4JWN - chains A and P of the 4 polymer chains in the assembly; structure by X-ray diffraction, 2.39 A resolution.

Chain A:
Protein: DNA polymerase beta
Source organism: Homo sapiens
Notes: EC 2.7.7.7
UniProtKB: P06746 (DPOLB_HUMAN); residues 1-335 here = UniProt positions 1-335
Sequence (335 residues; row label = number of the first residue in the row):
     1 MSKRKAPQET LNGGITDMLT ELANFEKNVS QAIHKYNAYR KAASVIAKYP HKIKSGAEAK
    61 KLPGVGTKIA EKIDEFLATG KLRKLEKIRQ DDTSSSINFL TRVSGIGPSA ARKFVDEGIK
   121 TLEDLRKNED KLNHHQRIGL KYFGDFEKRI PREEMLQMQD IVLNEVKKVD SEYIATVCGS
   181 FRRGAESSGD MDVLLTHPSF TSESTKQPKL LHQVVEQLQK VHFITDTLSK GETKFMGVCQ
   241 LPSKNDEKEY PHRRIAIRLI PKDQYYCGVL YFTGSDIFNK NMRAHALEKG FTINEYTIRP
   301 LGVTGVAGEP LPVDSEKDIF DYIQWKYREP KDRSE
Unresolved in the structure: 1-9
Differences from the reference sequence: engineered mutation Ala256 (Asp in P06746)
Metal / ion sites: Na+ site 1: Lys60, Leu62, Val65 (shared with 1 residue of chain D); Na+ site 2: Thr101, Val103, Ile106 (shared with DG9(P) of chain P); Mg2+: Asp190, Asp192 (together with DUP)
Ligand contacts: DUP (2'-deoxyuridine 5'-alpha,beta-imido-triphosphate): Arg149, Gly179, Ser180, Arg183, Ser187, Ser188, Gly189, Asp190, Asp192, Tyr271, Phe272, Thr273, Gly274, Ser275, Asp276, Asn279
Curated features (UniProtKB/Swiss-Prot):
  - region: Arg183 to Asp192 (DNA-binding)
  - active site: Lys72 (Nucleophile)
  - binding site (K(+)): Lys60, Leu62, Val65, Thr101, Val103, Ile106
  - binding site (Na(+)): Lys60, Leu62, Val65, Thr101, Val103, Ile106
  - binding site (dATP): Arg149, Ser180, Arg183, Gly189, Asp190
  - binding site (dCTP): Arg149, Ser180, Arg183, Gly189, Asp190
  - binding site (dGTP): Arg149, Ser180, Arg183, Gly189, Asp190, Asp192
  - binding site (dTTP): Arg149, Ser180, Arg183, Gly189, Asp190
  - binding site (Mg(2+)): Asp190, Asp192
  - modified residue: Lys72 (N6-acetyllysine), Arg83 (Omega-N-methylarginine), Arg152 (Omega-N-methylarginine)
  - cross-link (Glycyl lysine isopeptide (Lys-Gly)): Lys41 (interchain with G-Cter in ubiquitin), Lys61 (interchain with G-Cter in ubiquitin), Lys81 (interchain with G-Cter in ubiquitin)
From the paper describing this entry:
  - mutagenesis - D256A: abolished catalytic activity
  - Mg2+ coordination: Asp190, Asp192
  - conformationally variable residues (side-chain flip): Arg254

Chain P:
Molecule: 10-nt DNA strand
Sequence (10 nucleotides; each row starts with the number of its first residue):
     1 GCTGATGCGC
Metal / ion sites: Na+: DG9 (shared with Thr101(A), Val103(A), Ile106(A) of chain A)

Chain A / chain P interface:
Contacting residue pairs (18; chain A residue first):
  Val103(A) with DG9(P), phosphate contact
  Ser104(A) with DG9(P), phosphate contact
  Gly105(A) with DC8(P), phosphate contact; DG9(P), hydrogen bond to the phosphate
  Ile106(A) with DC8(P), phosphate contact; DG9(P), phosphate contact
  Gly107(A) with DC8(P), hydrogen bond to the phosphate
  Pro108(A) with DC8(P), phosphate contact
  Ser109(A) with DG7(P), phosphate contact; DC8(P), hydrogen bond to the phosphate
  Ala110(A) with DC8(P), hydrogen bond to the phosphate
  His135(A) with DG9(P), sugar contact
  Asp192(A) with DC10(P), phosphate contact
  Met236(A) with DC10(P), sugar contact
  Arg254(A) with DC10(P), salt bridge to the phosphate
  Ala256(A) with DC10(P), phosphate contact
  Tyr271(A) with DC10(P), hydrogen bond to the base
  Phe272(A) with DC10(P), phosphate contact
Other interface residues (no listed pair), chain A (17 interface residues in all): Asp190, Lys234

Summary:
17 residues of chain A face 4 of chain P across their interface; the contacts include 5 hydrogen bonds and 1
salt bridge. Polar contacts include Tyr271(A)-DC10(P), Gly105(A)-DG9(P) and Gly107(A)-DC8(P). Ligands of chain
A: compound DUP. The paper reports that D256A of chain A abolishes catalytic activity; Mg2+ coordination by
Asp190(A) and Asp192(A).
Here chain A is DNA polymerase beta (Homo sapiens) and chain P is a 10-nt DNA strand. Entry 4JWN (Ternary
complex of D256A mutant of DNA Polymerase Beta) was determined by X-ray diffraction together with 4JWM from
the same study.
